Entry 8OUD (electron microscopy, 2.31 A resolution); this record covers chains A and C of the 6 polymer chains in the assembly.

Chain A (and C):
Name: Neutral amino acid transporter B(0)
Organism: Homo sapiens
Notes: chain C of this document is another copy of the same molecule, construct and numbering; everything in this record applies to it too
Reference sequence: Q15758 (AAAT_HUMAN); numbering as in UniProt (aligned over 1-541)
Sequence (541 residues; each row starts with the number of its first residue):
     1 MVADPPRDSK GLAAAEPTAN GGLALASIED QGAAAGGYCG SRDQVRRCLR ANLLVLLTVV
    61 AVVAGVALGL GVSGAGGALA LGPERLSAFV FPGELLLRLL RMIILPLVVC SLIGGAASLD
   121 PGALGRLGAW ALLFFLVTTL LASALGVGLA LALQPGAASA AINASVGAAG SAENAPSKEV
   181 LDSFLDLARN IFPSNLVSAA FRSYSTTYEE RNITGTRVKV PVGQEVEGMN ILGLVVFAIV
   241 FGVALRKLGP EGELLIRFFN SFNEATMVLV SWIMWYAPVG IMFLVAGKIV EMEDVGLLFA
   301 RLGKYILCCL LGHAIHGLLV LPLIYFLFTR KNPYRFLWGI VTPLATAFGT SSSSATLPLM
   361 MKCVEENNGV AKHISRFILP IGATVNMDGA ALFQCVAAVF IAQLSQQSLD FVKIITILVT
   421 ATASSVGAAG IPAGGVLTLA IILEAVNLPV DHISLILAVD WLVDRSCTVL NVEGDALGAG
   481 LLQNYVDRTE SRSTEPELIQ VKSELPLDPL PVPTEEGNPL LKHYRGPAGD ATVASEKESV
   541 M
Disordered / not traced: 1-48, 159-176, 212-218, 490-541
UniProt features mapped onto this chain:
  - binding site (Na(+)): Gly382, Thr384, Asn386, Asn471, Asp475
  - modified residue: Met1 (N-acetylmethionine), Ser493 (Phosphoserine), Thr494 (Phosphothreonine), Ser503 (Phosphoserine), Ser535 (Phosphoserine), Ser539 (Phosphoserine)
  - glycosylation (N-linked (GlcNAc...) asparagine): Asn163, Asn212
Ion coordination: Na+ site 1: Phe135, Thr138, Thr139, Asn386, Asp388; Na+ site 2: Gly382, Asn386, Asn471, Asp475; Na+ site 3: Thr384, Ser425, Val426, Ala428
Small-molecule neighbours: alanine (ALA): Ser351, Ser352, Ser353, Met387, Ala429, Gly430, Ile431, Pro432, Ala433, Gly434, Asp464, Thr468, Asn471

How chain A and chain C interact:
Residue-residue contacts - 46 pairs, chain A then chain C:
  Glu84(A) - Leu181(C)
  Ala88(A) - Leu181(C)  hydrophobic
  Phe91(A) - Leu185(C)
  Phe91(A) - Ala188(C)  hydrophobic
  Phe91(A) - Arg189(C)
  Glu94(A) - Arg189(C)  salt bridge
  Leu95(A) - Phe192(C)  hydrophobic
  Arg98(A) - Arg189(C)  hydrogen bond (side chain-backbone)
  Arg98(A) - Phe192(C)  hydrogen bond (side chain-backbone)
  Arg98(A) - Pro193(C)
  Arg98(A) - Ser194(C)
  Arg98(A) - Tyr204(C)
  Leu99(A) - Phe192(C)  hydrophobic
  Arg101(A) - Ser194(C)
  Met102(A) - Pro193(C)
  Met102(A) - Ser194(C)  hydrogen bond (backbone-backbone)
  Met102(A) - Leu196(C)  hydrophobic
  Leu105(A) - Val197(C)  hydrophobic
  Val197(A) - Val197(C)
  Ala200(A) - Asn195(C)  hydrogen bond (backbone-side chain)
  Ala200(A) - Val197(C)  hydrophobic
  Phe201(A) - Asn195(C)
  Phe201(A) - Ser198(C)
  Phe201(A) - Phe201(C)  hydrophobic
  Phe201(A) - Arg202(C)
  Glu227(A) - Arg202(C)  salt bridge
  Met229(A) - Asn195(C)
  Leu254(A) - Leu254(C)  hydrophobic
  Arg257(A) - Leu254(C)
  Phe258(A) - Leu254(C)
  Phe258(A) - Leu255(C)  hydrophobic
  Phe258(A) - Phe258(C)  hydrophobic
  Ser261(A) - Leu255(C)
  Phe262(A) - Phe241(C)  hydrophobic
  Phe262(A) - Leu255(C)
  Glu264(A) - Glu251(C)
  Ala265(A) - Phe241(C)  hydrophobic
  Ala265(A) - Leu248(C)
  Val268(A) - Ala244(C)  hydrophobic
  Val268(A) - Lys247(C)
  Val268(A) - Leu248(C)  hydrophobic
  Leu269(A) - Val240(C)  hydrophobic
  Leu269(A) - Ala244(C)  hydrophobic
  Trp272(A) - Val240(C)
  Trp272(A) - Val243(C)  hydrophobic
  Trp272(A) - Ala244(C)
Also at the interface, not in a pair above, chain A (26 interface residues in all): Pro106
Also at the interface, not in a pair above, chain C (28 interface residues in all): Glu225, Phe237, Leu245, Phe259

In short:
Chain A and chain C form an interface of 26 and 28 residues respectively; the contacts include 4 hydrogen
bonds and 2 salt bridges. Polar pairs include Glu94(A)-Arg189(C), Glu227(A)-Arg202(C) and Arg98(A)-Arg189(C).
Bound to chain A: alanine. From UniProt: 5 Na+-binding residues on chain A.
Chain A and chain C are both Neutral amino acid transporter B(0) (Homo sapiens); the structure, Structure of
the human neutral amino acid transporter ASCT2 in complex with nanobody 469, was determined by electron
microscopy, deposited together with 8OUH, 8OUI and 8OUJ.
